PDB entry 5TIL | X-ray diffraction, 2.83 A resolution | chains A and H of the 5 polymer chains in the assembly

[Chain A]
Molecule: H-2 class I histocompatibility antigen, D-B alpha chain
From: Mus musculus
UniProtKB: P01899 (HA11_MOUSE); residues 1-276 here correspond to UniProt positions 25-300 (UniProt number = residue number + 24)
Chain sequence (276 residues; each row starts with the number of its first residue):
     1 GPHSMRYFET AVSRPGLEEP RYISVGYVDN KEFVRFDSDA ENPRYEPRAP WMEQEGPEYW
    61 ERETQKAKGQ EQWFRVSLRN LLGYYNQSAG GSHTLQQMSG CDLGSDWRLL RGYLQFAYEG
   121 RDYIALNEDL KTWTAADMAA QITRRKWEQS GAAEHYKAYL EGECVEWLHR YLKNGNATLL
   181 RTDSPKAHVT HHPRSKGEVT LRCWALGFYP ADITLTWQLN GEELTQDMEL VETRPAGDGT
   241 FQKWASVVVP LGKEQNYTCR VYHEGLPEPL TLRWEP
Unresolved in the structure: 1
Disulfide bonds: Cys101-Cys164, Cys203-Cys259

[Chain H]
Molecule: Beta chain of murine T cell receptor P14
From: Mus musculus
Chain sequence (238 residues; numbered 1 to 238; the number before each row is that of its first residue):
     1 AVTQSPRSKV AVTGGKVTLS CHQTNNHDYM YWYRQDTGHG LRLIHYSYVA DSTEKGDIPD
    61 GYKASRPSQE NFSLILELAS LSQTAVYFCA SSDAGGRNTL YFGAGTRLSV LEDLRNVTPP
   121 KVSLFEPSKA EIANKQKATL VCLARGFFPD HVELSWWVNG KEVHSGVCTD PQAYKESNYS
   181 YSLSSRLRVS ATFWHNPRNH FRCQVQFHGL SEEDKWPEGS PKPVTQNISA EAWGRADC
Unresolved in the structure: 191-192, 216-219, 237-238
Disulfide bonds: Cys21-Cys89, Cys142-Cys203

[How chain A and chain H interact]
Contacting residue pairs - 12 pairs, chain A then chain H:
  Gln72(A) - Tyr29(H)
  Gln72(A) - Tyr48(H)
  Trp73(A) - Gly95(H)
  Arg75(A) - Asp28(H)  salt bridge
  Arg75(A) - Tyr48(H)  hydrogen bond (side chain-backbone)
  Arg75(A) - Val49(H)
  Val76(A) - Asp28(H)
  Val76(A) - Ala94(H)  hydrophobic
  Arg79(A) - Asp28(H)  salt bridge
  Arg79(A) - Gln69(H)
  Lys146(A) - Asp93(H)  salt bridge
  His155(A) - Arg97(H)  hydrogen bond
Other interface residues (no listed pair), chain A (9 interface residues in all): Glu19, Gly69
Other interface residues (no listed pair), chain H (10 interface residues in all): Asn26

[Overview]
9 residues of chain A and 10 residues of chain H are in contact, with 2 hydrogen bonds and 3 salt bridges.
Polar contacts include Arg75(A)-Asp28(H), Arg79(A)-Asp28(H) and Lys146(A)-Asp93(H).
Here chain A is H-2 class I histocompatibility antigen, D-B alpha chain and chain H is Beta chain of murine T
cell receptor P14, both from Mus musculus. Entry 5TIL (Murine class I major histocompatibility complex H-2 Db
in complex with LCMV-derived GP33 altered peptide V3P ...) was determined by X-ray diffraction.
